PDB entry 7TKI | electron microscopy, 7.10 A resolution (low resolution: residue-level contacts below are approximate; hydrogen-bond / salt-bridge calls are withheld) | chains G and I of the 27 polymer chains in the assembly

# Chain G
Molecule: ATP synthase subunit gamma
Source organism: Saccharomyces cerevisiae
UniProt: P38077 (ATPG_YEAST); residues 1-278 here correspond to UniProt positions 34-311 (UniProt number = residue number + 33)
Amino-acid sequence (278 residues; numbered 1 to 278; the number before each row is that of its first residue):
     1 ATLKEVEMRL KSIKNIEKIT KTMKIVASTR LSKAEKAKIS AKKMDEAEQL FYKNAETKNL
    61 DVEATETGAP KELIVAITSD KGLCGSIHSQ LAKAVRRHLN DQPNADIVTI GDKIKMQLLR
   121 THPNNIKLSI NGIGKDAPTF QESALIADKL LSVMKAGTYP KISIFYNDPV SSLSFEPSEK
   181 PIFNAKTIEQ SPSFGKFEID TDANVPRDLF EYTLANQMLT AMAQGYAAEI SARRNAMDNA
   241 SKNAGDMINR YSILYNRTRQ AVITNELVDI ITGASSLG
Disordered / not traced: 60-70, 277-278

# Chain I
Molecule: ATP synthase subunit epsilon
Source organism: Saccharomyces cerevisiae
UniProt: P21306 (ATP5E_YEAST); residues 1-61 here correspond to UniProt positions 2-62 (UniProt number = residue number + 1)
Amino-acid sequence (61 residues; row label = number of the first residue in the row):
     1 SAWRKAGISY AAYLNVAAQA IRSSLKTELQ TASVLNRSQT DAFYTQYKNG TAASEPTPIT
    61 K
Disordered / not traced: 1-7, 24-26, 50-52
UniProt features mapped onto this chain:
  - modified residue: Thr-51 (Phosphothreonine)

# Interface between chain G and chain I
Pairs across the interface (15):
  Pro-123(G) / Asn-49(I)
  Asn-124(G) / Asn-49(I)
  Asn-125(G) / Asn-49(I)
  Ile-126(G) / Tyr-47(I)
  Ile-126(G) / Lys-48(I)
  Ile-126(G) / Asn-49(I)
  Lys-127(G) / Tyr-47(I)
  Lys-127(G) / Lys-48(I)
  Ser-129(G) / Thr-45(I)
  Asn-131(G) / Phe-43(I)
  Asn-131(G) / Tyr-44(I)
  Gly-132(G) / Asp-41(I)
  Gly-132(G) / Ala-42(I)
  Gly-132(G) / Phe-43(I)
  Gln-141(G) / Arg-37(I)
Also at the interface, not in a pair above, chain G (13 interface residues in all): Leu-128, Ile-130, Lys-135, Glu-211
Also at the interface, not in a pair above, chain I (11 interface residues in all): Ala-11, Gln-46

# Summary
13 residues of chain G face 11 of chain I across their interface.
Here chain G is ATP synthase subunit gamma and chain I is ATP synthase subunit epsilon, both from
Saccharomyces cerevisiae. Entry 7TKI (Yeast ATP synthase State 2catalytic(c) with 10 mM ATP backbone model)
was determined by electron microscopy (same publication as 7TJS, 7TJT, 7TJU, 7TJV, 7TJW, 7TJX and 30 further
entries).
